7VEV - chain A; structure by X-ray diffraction, 1.50 A resolution.

== Chain A ==
Name: SPH1118
Source organism: Sphingomonas sp. A1
Sequence (619 residues; each row starts with the number of its first residue):
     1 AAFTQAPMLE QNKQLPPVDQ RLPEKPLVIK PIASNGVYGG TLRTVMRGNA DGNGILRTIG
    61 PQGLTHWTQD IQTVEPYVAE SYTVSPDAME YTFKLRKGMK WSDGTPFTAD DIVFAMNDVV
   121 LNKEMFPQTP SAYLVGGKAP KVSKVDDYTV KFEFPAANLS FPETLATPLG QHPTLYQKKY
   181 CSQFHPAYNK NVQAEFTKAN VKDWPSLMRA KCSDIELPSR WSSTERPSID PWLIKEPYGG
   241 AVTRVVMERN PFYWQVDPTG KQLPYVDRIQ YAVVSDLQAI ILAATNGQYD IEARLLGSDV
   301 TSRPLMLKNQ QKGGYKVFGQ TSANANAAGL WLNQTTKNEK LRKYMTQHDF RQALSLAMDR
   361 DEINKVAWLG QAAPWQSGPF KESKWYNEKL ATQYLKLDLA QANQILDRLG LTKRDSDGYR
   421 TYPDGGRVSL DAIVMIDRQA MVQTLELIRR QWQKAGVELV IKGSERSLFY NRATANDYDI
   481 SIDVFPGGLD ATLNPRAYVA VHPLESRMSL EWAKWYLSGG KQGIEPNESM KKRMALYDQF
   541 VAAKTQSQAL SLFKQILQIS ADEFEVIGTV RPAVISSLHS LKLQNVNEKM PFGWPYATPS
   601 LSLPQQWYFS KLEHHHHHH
Not modelled in the structure: 1, 614-619
Bound ions: Ca2+ site 1: Glu10, Thr346; Ca2+ site 2 near Gln72 (its only coordinating residue here); Ca2+ site 3 near Glu90 (its only coordinating residue here); Ca2+ site 4: Leu159, Glu163; Ca2+ site 5 near Asp349 (its only coordinating residue here)
What the authors report for this chain:
  - binding site for 2-(N-morpholino)-ethanesulfonic acid: Arg47, Asn53, Arg57, Arg294, Leu295, Ser298, Asn324, Asp483, Val484, Arg496, Glu505, Phe592, Trp594
  - conformationally variable residues (loop rearrangement): Asn49
  - specificity-determining residues: Arg57, Arg438, Trp594 (by similarity / conservation)

== In short ==
Glu10 and Thr346 coordinate Ca2+ site 1. Leu159 and Glu163 form the Ca2+ site 4. The paper reports a binding
site for 2-(N-morpholino)-ethanesulfonic acid at Arg47, Asn53 and Arg57 among others; specificity determinants
Arg57, Arg438 and Trp594.
Chain A is SPH1118 (Sphingomonas sp. A1); the structure, Crystal structure of bacterial chemotaxis-dependent
pectin-binding protein SPH1118 in complex with MES, was determined by X-ray diffraction (same publication as
7VEQ, 7VER, 7VET and 7VEW).
